PDB entry 2BVO | X-ray diffraction, 1.65 A resolution | chains A and B of the 3 polymer chains in the assembly

# Chain A
Protein: HLA class I histocompatibility antigen, B-57 alpha chain
From: Homo sapiens
Reference sequence: P18465 (1B57_HUMAN); residues 1-276 here correspond to UniProt positions 25-300 (UniProt number = residue number + 24)
Amino-acid sequence (276 residues; numbered 1 to 276; the number before each row is that of its first residue):
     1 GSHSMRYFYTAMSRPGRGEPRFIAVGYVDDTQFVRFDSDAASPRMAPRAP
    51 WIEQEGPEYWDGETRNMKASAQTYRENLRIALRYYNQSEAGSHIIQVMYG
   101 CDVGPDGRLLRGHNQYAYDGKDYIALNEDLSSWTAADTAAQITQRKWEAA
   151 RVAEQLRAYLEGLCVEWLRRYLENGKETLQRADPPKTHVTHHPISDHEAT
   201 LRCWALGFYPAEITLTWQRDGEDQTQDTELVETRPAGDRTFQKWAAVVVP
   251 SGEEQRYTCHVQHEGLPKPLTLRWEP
Disordered / not traced: 276
Sequence notes: conflict Asn-114 (Asp138 in P18465), Tyr-116 (Ser140 in P18465)
Cystine bridges: Cys-101/Cys-164, Cys-203/Cys-259

# Chain B
Protein: Beta-2-microglobulin
From: Homo sapiens
Reference sequence: P61769 (B2MG_HUMAN); residues 1-99 here correspond to UniProt positions 21-119 (UniProt number = residue number + 20)
Amino-acid sequence (100 residues; row label = number of the first residue in the row; numbering starts at 0):
     0 MIQRTPKIQVYSRHPAENGKSNFLNCYVSGFHPSDIEVDLLKNGERIEKV
    50 EHSDLSFSKDWSFYLLYYTEFTPTEKDEYACRVNHVTLSQPKIVKWDRDM
Disordered / not traced: 0
Cystine bridges: Cys-25/Cys-80
Curated features (UniProtKB/Swiss-Prot):
  - modified residue: Gln-2 (Pyrrolidone carboxylic acid)
  - glycosylation: Ile-1 (N-linked (Glc) (glycation) isoleucine), Lys-19 (N-linked (Glc) (glycation) lysine), Lys-41 (N-linked (Glc) (glycation) lysine), Lys-48 (N-linked (Glc) (glycation) lysine), Lys-58 (N-linked (Glc) (glycation) lysine), Lys-91 (N-linked (Glc) (glycation) lysine), Lys-94 (N-linked (Glc) (glycation) lysine)

# Interface between chain A and chain B
Contacting residue pairs (55; chain A residue first):
  Phe-8(A) / Phe-56(B)  hydrophobic
  Tyr-9(A) / Phe-56(B)
  Thr-10(A) / Phe-56(B)
  Thr-10(A) / Phe-62(B)
  Met-12(A) / Ser-33(B)  hydrogen bond
  Met-12(A) / Leu-54(B)  hydrophobic
  Arg-17(A) / Asp-34(B)  salt bridge
  Ile-23(A) / Leu-54(B)  hydrophobic
  Val-25(A) / Leu-54(B)
  Val-25(A) / Ser-55(B)
  Tyr-27(A) / Ser-55(B)  hydrogen bond
  Tyr-27(A) / Tyr-63(B)  hydrogen bond
  Gln-32(A) / Asp-53(B)
  Arg-35(A) / Asp-53(B)  salt bridge
  Arg-48(A) / Asp-53(B)  salt bridge
  Ile-94(A) / His-31(B)
  Ile-94(A) / Pro-32(B)  hydrophobic
  Ile-94(A) / Ser-33(B)
  Gln-96(A) / His-31(B)  hydrogen bond
  Gln-96(A) / Phe-56(B)
  Gln-96(A) / Trp-60(B)
  Gln-96(A) / Phe-62(B)
  Val-97(A) / Phe-56(B)
  Gln-115(A) / Trp-60(B)
  Tyr-116(A) / Trp-60(B)
  Ala-117(A) / Trp-60(B)  hydrophobic
  Asp-119(A) / His-31(B)
  Gly-120(A) / Arg-3(B)  hydrogen bond (backbone-side chain)
  Gly-120(A) / His-31(B)  hydrogen bond (backbone-side chain)
  Gly-120(A) / Asp-59(B)
  Gly-120(A) / Trp-60(B)
  Asp-122(A) / Trp-60(B)  hydrogen bond
  His-192(A) / Asp-98(B)
  Arg-202(A) / Asp-98(B)  hydrogen bond (side chain-backbone)
  Trp-204(A) / Asp-98(B)
  Trp-204(A) / Met-99(B)
  Val-231(A) / Gln-8(B)
  Glu-232(A) / Gln-8(B)  hydrogen bond (backbone-side chain)
  Glu-232(A) / Tyr-26(B)  hydrogen bond
  Glu-232(A) / Ser-28(B)  hydrogen bond
  Arg-234(A) / Gln-8(B)  hydrogen bond
  Arg-234(A) / Tyr-10(B)
  Arg-234(A) / Met-99(B)  hydrogen bond (side chain-backbone)
  Pro-235(A) / Tyr-10(B)  hydrogen bond (backbone-side chain)
  Pro-235(A) / Asn-24(B)
  Pro-235(A) / Tyr-26(B)
  Pro-235(A) / Leu-65(B)  hydrophobic
  Ala-236(A) / Arg-12(B)  hydrogen bond (backbone-side chain)
  Ala-236(A) / Asn-24(B)  hydrogen bond (backbone-side chain)
  Gly-237(A) / Arg-12(B)  hydrogen bond (backbone-side chain)
  Asp-238(A) / Arg-12(B)
  Gln-242(A) / Tyr-10(B)
  Gln-242(A) / Ser-11(B)  hydrogen bond (side chain-backbone)
  Gln-242(A) / Arg-12(B)  hydrogen bond (side chain-backbone)
  Trp-244(A) / Met-99(B)  hydrogen bond (side chain-backbone)
Other interface residues (no listed pair), chain A (34 interface residues in all): Met-98, Thr-233
Other interface residues (no listed pair), chain B (25 interface residues in all): Lys-6, His-13

# Summary
34 residues of chain A and 25 residues of chain B are in contact; the contacts include 20 hydrogen bonds and 3
salt bridges. Polar pairs include Arg-17(A)/Asp-34(B), Arg-35(A)/Asp-53(B) and Arg-48(A)/Asp-53(B).
Here chain A is HLA class I histocompatibility antigen, B-57 alpha chain and chain B is Beta-2-microglobulin,
both from Homo sapiens. Entry 2BVO (Structures of Three HIV-1 HLA-B5703-Peptide Complexes and Identification
of Related HLAs Potentially Associated with Long-Term Non-Progression) was determined by X-ray diffraction,
deposited together with 2BVP and 2BVQ.
